Entry 3NHQ (X-ray diffraction, 2.55 A resolution); this record covers chains A and B.

[Chain A (and B)]
Protein: Bacteriophytochrome
From: Pseudomonas aeruginosa
Notes: fragment: Photosensory Core Module; chain B of this document is another copy of the same molecule, construct and numbering; everything in this record applies to it too
UniProt: Q9HWR3 (BPHY_PSEAE); numbering as in UniProt (aligned over 1-497)
Chain sequence (505 residues; row label = number of the first residue in the row):
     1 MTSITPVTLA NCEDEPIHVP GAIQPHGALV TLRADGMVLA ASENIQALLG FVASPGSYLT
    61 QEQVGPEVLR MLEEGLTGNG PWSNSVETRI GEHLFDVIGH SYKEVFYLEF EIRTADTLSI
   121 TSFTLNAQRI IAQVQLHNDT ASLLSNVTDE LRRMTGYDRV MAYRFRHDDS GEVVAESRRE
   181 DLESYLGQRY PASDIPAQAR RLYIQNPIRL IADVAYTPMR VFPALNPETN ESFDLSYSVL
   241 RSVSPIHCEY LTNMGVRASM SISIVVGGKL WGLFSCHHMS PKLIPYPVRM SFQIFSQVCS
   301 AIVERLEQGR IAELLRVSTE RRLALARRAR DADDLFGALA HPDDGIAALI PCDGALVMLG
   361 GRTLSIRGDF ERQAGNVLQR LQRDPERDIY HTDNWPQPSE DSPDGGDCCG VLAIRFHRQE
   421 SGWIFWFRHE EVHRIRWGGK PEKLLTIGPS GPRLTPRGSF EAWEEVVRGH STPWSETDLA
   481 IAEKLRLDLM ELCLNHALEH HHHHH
Unresolved in the structure: 1-4, 396-406, 495-505 (chain B: 1-4, 396-406, 433-444, 498-505)
Construct notes: expression tag (498-505)
Swiss-Prot annotation at these positions:
  - binding site (a tetrapyrrole): Cys-12
Glycans and other covalent adducts: biliverdine ix alpha (BLA) linked to Cys-12
Small-molecule neighbours: biliverdine ix alpha (BLA): Leu-9, Glu-13, Ile-17, Tyr-163, Tyr-185, Gln-188, Tyr-190, Ser-193, Asp-194, Ile-195, Pro-196, Ala-199, Tyr-203, Arg-209, Ile-211, Arg-241, Val-243, Ser-244, Ile-246, His-247, Tyr-250, Leu-251, Met-254, Ser-259, Ser-275, His-277, Arg-453, Leu-454, Pro-456, Ser-459
From the paper describing this entry:
  - binding site for biliverdine ix alpha: Cys-12, Tyr-163, Asp-194, Ser-275, His-277
  - mutagenesis - S261A: decreased catalytic activity

[Interface between chain A and chain B]
Contacting residue pairs (58; chain A residue first):
  Trp-82(A) with Ile-120(B)
  Ser-83(A) with Ile-120(B)
  Asn-84(A) with Leu-125(B)
  Leu-118(A) with Thr-124(B)
  Ile-120(A) with Phe-123(B), hydrophobic; Tyr-286(B), hydrophobic; Met-290(B), hydrophobic
  Thr-121(A) with Asn-84(B); Ser-85(B); Tyr-286(B)
  Phe-123(A) with Ile-294(B), hydrophobic
  Thr-124(A) with Met-290(B); Gln-293(B)
  Leu-125(A) with Ser-83(B)
  Ala-127(A) with Ile-294(B), hydrophobic
  Gln-128(A) with Gln-297(B)
  Ile-131(A) with Gln-297(B); Val-298(B); Ala-301(B), hydrophobic
  Val-134(A) with Arg-305(B), hydrogen bond (backbone-side chain)
  Gln-135(A) with Arg-305(B), hydrogen bond
  Asn-138(A) with Arg-305(B), hydrogen bond; Gln-308(B), hydrogen bond
  Pro-287(A) with Thr-124(B)
  Met-290(A) with Thr-124(B); Gln-128(B), hydrogen bond (backbone-side chain)
  Ile-294(A) with Ala-127(B), hydrophobic; Ile-131(B), hydrophobic
  Gln-297(A) with Gln-128(B), hydrogen bond (side chain-backbone); Ile-131(B); Ala-132(B); Gln-135(B), hydrogen bond
  Val-298(A) with Val-298(B), hydrophobic
  Ser-300(A) with Gln-135(B)
  Ala-301(A) with Val-134(B), hydrophobic; Ile-302(B), hydrophobic
  Ile-302(A) with Ile-302(B), hydrophobic
  Glu-304(A) with Gln-135(B)
  Arg-305(A) with Val-134(B), hydrogen bond (side chain-backbone); His-137(B), hydrogen bond (side chain-backbone); Asn-138(B); Ile-302(B); Leu-306(B)
  Leu-306(A) with Arg-305(B)
  Thr-319(A) with Thr-319(B), hydrogen bond; Glu-320(B)
  Glu-320(A) with Thr-319(B); Arg-322(B), salt bridge
  Arg-322(A) with Glu-320(B), salt bridge
  Leu-323(A) with Arg-322(B); Leu-323(B)
  Arg-327(A) with Arg-330(B)
  Arg-330(A) with Arg-327(B); Arg-330(B)
  Asp-331(A) with Asn-495(B), hydrogen bond
  Lys-484(A) with Glu-320(B), salt bridge
  Asp-488(A) with Arg-327(B), salt bridge
  Glu-491(A) with Arg-327(B), salt bridge
Other interface residues (no listed pair), chain A (43 interface residues in all): Pro-81, Ser-119, His-137, Ser-291, Gln-293, Leu-315, Ala-326
Other interface residues (no listed pair), chain B (39 interface residues in all): Arg-129, Pro-287, Glu-304, Arg-316, Lys-484, Asp-488

[Overview]
43 residues of chain A face 39 of chain B across their interface, with 11 hydrogen bonds and 5 salt bridges.
Polar contacts include Glu-320(A)/Arg-322(B), Lys-484(A)/Glu-320(B) and Asp-488(A)/Arg-327(B). From the paper:
a binding site for biliverdine ix alpha at Cys-12(A), Tyr-163(A) and Asp-194(A) among others; S261A of chain A
reduces catalytic activity.
Both chains are Bacteriophytochrome (Pseudomonas aeruginosa). Entry 3NHQ (The dark Pfr structure of the
photosensory core module of P. aeruginosa Bacteriophytochrome) was determined by X-ray diffraction, deposited
together with 3NOT, 3NOU and 3NOP.
